Entry 2BF8 (X-ray diffraction, 2.30 A resolution); this record covers chains A and B.

Chain A:
Protein: Ubiquitin-conjugating enzyme E2-25 kDa
From: Bos taurus
Notes: EC 6.3.2.19; fragment: conserved core domain, residues 1-154
UniProt: P61085 (UBC1_BOVIN); residues 2-155 here correspond to UniProt positions 1-154 (UniProt number = residue number - 1)
Chain sequence (159 residues; numbered -3 to 155; the number before each row is that of its first residue; numbers below 1 keep their minus sign (Gly-3 is residue -3)):
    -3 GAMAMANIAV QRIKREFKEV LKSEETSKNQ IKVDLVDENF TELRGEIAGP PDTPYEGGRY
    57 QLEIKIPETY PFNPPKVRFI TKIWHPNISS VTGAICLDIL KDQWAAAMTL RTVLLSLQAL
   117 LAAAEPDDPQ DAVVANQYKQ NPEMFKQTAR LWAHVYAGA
Disordered / not traced: -3 to 1

Chain B:
Protein: Ubiquitin-like protein SMT3C
From: Homo sapiens
UniProt: P63165 (SM33_HUMAN); residues 21-97 here = UniProt positions 21-97
Chain sequence (77 residues; each row starts with the number of its first residue):
    21 YIKLKVIGQD SSEIHFKVKM TTHLKKLKES YCQRQGVPMN SLRFLFEGQR IADNHTPKEL
    81 GMEEEDVIEV YQEQTGG
Swiss-Prot annotation at these positions:
  - region: Lys37 to Met40 (Microbial infection: Interaction with Tula hantavirus)
  - site: Phe36 (Interaction with PIAS2)
  - modified residue: Ser32 (Phosphoserine)
  - cross-link: Lys23 (Glycyl lysine isopeptide (Lys-Gly) (interchain with G-Cter in SUMO2)), Lys25 (Glycyl lysine isopeptide (Lys-Gly) (interchain with G-Cter in SUMO1)), Lys37 (Glycyl lysine isopeptide (Lys-Gly) (interchain with G-Cter in SUMO2)), Lys39 (Glycyl lysine isopeptide (Lys-Gly) (interchain with G-Cter in SUMO2)), Lys45 (Glycyl lysine isopeptide (Lys-Gly) (interchain with G-Cter in SUMO2)), Lys46 (Glycyl lysine isopeptide (Lys-Gly) (interchain with G-Cter in SUMO2)), Gly97 (Glycyl lysine isopeptide (Gly-Lys) (interchain with K-? in acceptor proteins))

Chain A / chain B interface:
Contacting residue pairs - 10 pairs, chain A then chain B:
  Asn3(A) with Gln92(B), hydrogen bond
  Gln7(A) with Gln92(B); Glu93(B); Gly96(B)
  Lys10(A) with Gln94(B), hydrogen bond (side chain-backbone); Thr95(B)
  Arg11(A) with Pro58(B)
  Lys14(A) with Thr95(B), hydrogen bond (side chain-backbone); Gly96(B), hydrogen bond (side chain-backbone); Gly97(B), hydrogen bond (side chain-backbone)
Other interface residues (no listed pair), chain B (8 interface residues in all): Ser61

Summary:
5 residues of chain A face 8 of chain B across their interface; the contacts include 5 hydrogen bonds. Polar
pairs include Asn3(A)-Gln92(B), Lys10(A)-Gln94(B) and Lys14(A)-Thr95(B).
Chain A is Ubiquitin-conjugating enzyme E2-25 kDa (Bos taurus) and chain B is Ubiquitin-like protein SMT3C
(Homo sapiens); the structure, Crystal structure of SUMO modified ubiquitin conjugating enzyme E2- 25K, was
determined by X-ray diffraction, deposited together with 2BEP.
